7VSP - chain A; structure by X-ray diffraction, 2.10 A resolution.

[Chain A]
Name: Zinc finger protein CONSTANS-LIKE 2
From: Arabidopsis thaliana
Notes: fragment: Tandem B-Box domains
UniProtKB: Q96502 (COL2_ARATH); numbering as in UniProt (aligned over 1-120)
Amino-acid sequence (121 residues; each row starts with the number of its first residue; numbering starts at 0):
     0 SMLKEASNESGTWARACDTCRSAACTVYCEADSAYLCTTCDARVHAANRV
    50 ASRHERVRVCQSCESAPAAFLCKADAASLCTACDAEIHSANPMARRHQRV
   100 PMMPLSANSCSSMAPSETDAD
Disordered / not traced: 0-12, 103-120
Construct notes: expression tag (0); conflict Ala5 (Glu in Q96502), Mse92 (Leu in Q96502), Mse101 (Ile in Q96502), Mse102 (Leu in Q96502)
Modified / non-standard residues: Mse1, Mse92, Mse101, Mse102, Mse112 (selenomethionine)
Bound ions: Zn2+ site 1: Cys16, Cys19, Cys36, Cys39; Zn2+ site 2: Cys28, Asp31, His44, His53; Zn2+ site 3: Cys59, Cys62, Cys79, Cys82; Zn2+ site 4: Cys71, Asp74, His87, His96
Swiss-Prot annotation at these positions:
  - zinc finger: Cys16 to Val58 (B box-type 1)
  - binding site (Zn(2+)): Cys16, Cys19, Cys39, His44, Cys59, Cys62, Cys82, His87

[Summary]
Cys16, Cys19, Cys36 and Cys39 form the Zn2+ site 1. Cys28, Asp31, His44 and His53 form the Zn2+ site 2.
UniProt lists 8 Zn2+-binding residues.
Chain A is Zinc finger protein CONSTANS-LIKE 2 (Arabidopsis thaliana); the structure, Crystal strcuture of the
tandem B-Box domains of COL2, was determined by X-ray diffraction, deposited together with 7VSQ.
